7M8E - chains D and E of the 9 polymer chains in the assembly; structure by electron microscopy, 3.40 A resolution.

== Chain D ==
Name: DNA-directed RNA polymerase subunit beta'
Organism: Escherichia coli
Notes: EC 2.7.7.6
UniProt: D8ED86 (D8ED86_ECOLX); residue numbers follow UniProt; this construct covers 1-1407
Amino-acid sequence (1416 residues; numbered 1 to 1416; the number before each row is that of its first residue):
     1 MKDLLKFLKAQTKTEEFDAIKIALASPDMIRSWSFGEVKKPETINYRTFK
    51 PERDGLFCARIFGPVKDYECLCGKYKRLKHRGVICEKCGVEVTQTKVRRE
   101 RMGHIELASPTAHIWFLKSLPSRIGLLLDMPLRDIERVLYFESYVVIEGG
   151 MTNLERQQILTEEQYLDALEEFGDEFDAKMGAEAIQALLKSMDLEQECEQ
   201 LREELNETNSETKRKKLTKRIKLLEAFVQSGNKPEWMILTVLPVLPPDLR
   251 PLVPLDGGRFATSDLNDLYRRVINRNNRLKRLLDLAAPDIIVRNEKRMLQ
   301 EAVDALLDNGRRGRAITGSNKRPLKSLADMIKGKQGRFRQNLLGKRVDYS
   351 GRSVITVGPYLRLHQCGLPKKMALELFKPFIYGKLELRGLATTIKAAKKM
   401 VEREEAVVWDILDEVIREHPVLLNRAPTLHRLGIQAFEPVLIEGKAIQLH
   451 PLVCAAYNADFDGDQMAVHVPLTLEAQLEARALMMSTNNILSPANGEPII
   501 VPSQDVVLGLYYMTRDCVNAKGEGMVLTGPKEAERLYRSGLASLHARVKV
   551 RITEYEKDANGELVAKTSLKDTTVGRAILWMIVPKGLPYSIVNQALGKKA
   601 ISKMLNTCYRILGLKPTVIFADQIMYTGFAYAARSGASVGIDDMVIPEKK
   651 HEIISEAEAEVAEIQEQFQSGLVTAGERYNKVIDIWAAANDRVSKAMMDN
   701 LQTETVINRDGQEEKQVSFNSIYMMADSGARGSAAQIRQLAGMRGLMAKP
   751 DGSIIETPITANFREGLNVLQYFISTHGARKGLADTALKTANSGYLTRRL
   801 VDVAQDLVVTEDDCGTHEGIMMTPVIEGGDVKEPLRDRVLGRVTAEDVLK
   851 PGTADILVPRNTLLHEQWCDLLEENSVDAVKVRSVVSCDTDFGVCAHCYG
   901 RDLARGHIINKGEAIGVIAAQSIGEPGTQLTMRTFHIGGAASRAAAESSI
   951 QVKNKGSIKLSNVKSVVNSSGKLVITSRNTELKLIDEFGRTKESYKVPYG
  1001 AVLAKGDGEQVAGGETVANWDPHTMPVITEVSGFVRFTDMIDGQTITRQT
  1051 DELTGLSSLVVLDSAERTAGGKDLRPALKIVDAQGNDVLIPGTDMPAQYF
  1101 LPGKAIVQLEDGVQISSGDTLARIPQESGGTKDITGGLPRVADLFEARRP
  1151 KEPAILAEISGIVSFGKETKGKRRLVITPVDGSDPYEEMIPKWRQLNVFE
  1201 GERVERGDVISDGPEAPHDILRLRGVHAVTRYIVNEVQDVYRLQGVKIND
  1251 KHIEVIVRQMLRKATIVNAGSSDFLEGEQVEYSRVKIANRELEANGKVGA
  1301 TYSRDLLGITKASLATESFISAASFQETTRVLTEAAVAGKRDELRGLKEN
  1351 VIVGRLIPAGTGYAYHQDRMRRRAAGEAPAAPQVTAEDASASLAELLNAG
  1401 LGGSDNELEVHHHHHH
Not modelled in the structure: 1-14, 933-947, 1127-1136, 1377-1416
Construct notes: expression tag (1408-1416)
Ion coordination: Zn2+ site 1: C70, C72, C85, C88; Mg2+: D460, D462, D464 (shared with 1 residue of chain 3); Zn2+ site 2: C814, C888, C895, C898

== Chain E ==
Name: DNA-directed RNA polymerase subunit omega
Organism: Escherichia coli
Notes: EC 2.7.7.6
UniProt: P0A802 (RPOZ_ECO57); residues 1-91 here = UniProt positions 1-91
Amino-acid sequence (91 residues; numbered 1 to 91; the number before each row is that of its first residue):
     1 MARVTVQDAVEKIGNRFDLVLVAARRARQMQVGGKDPLVPEENDKTTVIA
    51 LREIEEGLINNQILDVRERQEQQEQEAAELQAVTAIAEGRR
Not modelled in the structure: 1, 81-91

== How chain D and chain E interact ==
Pairs across the interface (27):
  H364(D) with V4(E)
  V415(D) with K45(E), hydrogen bond (backbone-side chain)
  R417(D) with N43(E), hydrogen bond (side chain-backbone); K45(E), hydrogen bond (backbone-side chain)
  E418(D) with D44(E); K45(E); V48(E)
  L474(D) with R28(E); T47(E)
  E475(D) with A24(E); R28(E), salt bridge
  L478(D) with A23(E), hydrophobic; A24(E); T47(E)
  E479(D) with V20(E)
  R481(D) with R3(E), hydrogen bond (side chain-backbone); L51(E)
  A482(D) with R16(E), hydrogen bond (backbone-side chain)
  L483(D) with F17(E), hydrophobic
  T487(D) with V4(E)
  N488(D) with R16(E)
  L614(D) with T5(E)
  R905(D) with R16(E)
  N910(D) with N15(E), hydrogen bond
  E913(D) with F17(E)
  T1361(D) with F17(E)
  Y1365(D) with L21(E), hydrophobic
Interface residues without a listed pair, chain D (23 interface residues in all): E438, Q477, K615, G1360
Interface residues without a listed pair, chain E (23 interface residues in all): A2, V6, Q7, A27, Q31, E42

== In short ==
Chain D and chain E each contribute 23 residues to their interface, with 6 hydrogen bonds and 1 salt bridge.
Among the polar pairs are E475(D)-R28(E), V415(D)-K45(E) and R417(D)-N43(E). C70(D), C72(D), C85(D) and C88(D)
form the Zn2+ site 1.
Chain D is DNA-directed RNA polymerase subunit beta' and chain E is DNA-directed RNA polymerase subunit omega,
both from Escherichia coli; the structure, E.coli RNAP-RapA elongation complex, was determined by electron
microscopy.
